PDB entry 4P75 | X-ray diffraction, 2.96 A resolution | chains C and D of the 4 polymer chains in the assembly

[Chain C (and D)]
Protein: Phenylalanine--tRNA ligase alpha subunit
Source organism: Pseudomonas aeruginosa
Notes: EC 6.1.1.20; chain D of this document is another copy of the same molecule, construct and numbering; everything in this record applies to it too
UniProt: Q9I0A3 (SYFA_PSEAE); residues -78 to 259 here correspond to UniProt positions 1-338 (UniProt number = residue number + 79)
Amino-acid sequence (338 residues; row label = number of the first residue in the row; numbers below 1 keep their minus sign (Met-78 is residue -78)):
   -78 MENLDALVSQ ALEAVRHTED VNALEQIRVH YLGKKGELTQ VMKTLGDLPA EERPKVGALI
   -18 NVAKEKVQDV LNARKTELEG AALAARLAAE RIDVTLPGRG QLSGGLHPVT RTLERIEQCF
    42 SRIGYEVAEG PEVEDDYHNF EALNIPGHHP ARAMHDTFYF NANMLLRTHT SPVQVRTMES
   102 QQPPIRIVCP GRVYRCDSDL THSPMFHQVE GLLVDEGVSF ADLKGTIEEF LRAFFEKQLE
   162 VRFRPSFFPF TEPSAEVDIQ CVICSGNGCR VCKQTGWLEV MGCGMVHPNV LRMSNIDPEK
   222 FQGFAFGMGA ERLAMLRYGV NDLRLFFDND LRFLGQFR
Unresolved in the structure: -78 to 10, 183-196 (chain D: -78 to 7, 188-196)
Ligand contacts: 2NM (3-(3-methoxyphenyl)-5-(trifluoromethyl)-1H-pyrazole): Leu64, Ser92, Gln95, Val96, Met99, Glu131, Leu133, Phe169, Phe171, Thr172, Gly203, Cys204, Gly205, Val207, Val211, Ala226, Phe227, Gly228
From the paper describing this entry:
  - binding site for 2NM: Gln95, Glu131

[How chain C and chain D interact]
Residue-residue contacts (7; chain C residue first):
  Ser42(C) - Arg43(D)
  Arg43(C) - Ser42(D)
  Arg43(C) - Arg43(D)
  Arg43(C) - Gly45(D)  hydrogen bond (backbone-backbone)
  Arg43(C) - Glu47(D)  salt bridge
  Gly45(C) - Arg43(D)  hydrogen bond (backbone-backbone)
  Glu47(C) - Arg43(D)  salt bridge
Interface residues without a listed pair, chain C (5 interface residues in all): Ile44
Interface residues without a listed pair, chain D (5 interface residues in all): Ile44

[In short]
Chain C and chain D each contribute 5 residues to their interface; the contacts include 2 hydrogen bonds and 2
salt bridges. Polar pairs include Arg43(C)-Glu47(D) and Arg43(C)-Gly45(D). Ligands of chain C: compound 2NM.
From the paper: a binding site for 2NM at Gln95(C) and Glu131(C).
Chain C and chain D are both Phenylalanine--tRNA ligase alpha subunit (Pseudomonas aeruginosa); the structure,
PheRS in complex with compound 4a, was determined by X-ray diffraction together with 4P71, 4P72 and 4P74 from
the same study.
